6C06 - chains D and E of the 7 polymer chains in the assembly; structure by electron microscopy, 5.15 A resolution (low resolution: residue-level contacts below are approximate; hydrogen-bond / salt-bridge calls are withheld).

[Chain D]
Molecule: DNA-directed RNA polymerase subunit beta'
Source organism: Mycobacterium tuberculosis
Notes: EC 2.7.7.6
UniProtKB: A0A045J9E2 (A0A045J9E2_MYCTX); residue numbers follow UniProt; this construct covers 1-1316
Sequence (1324 residues; row label = number of the first residue in the row):
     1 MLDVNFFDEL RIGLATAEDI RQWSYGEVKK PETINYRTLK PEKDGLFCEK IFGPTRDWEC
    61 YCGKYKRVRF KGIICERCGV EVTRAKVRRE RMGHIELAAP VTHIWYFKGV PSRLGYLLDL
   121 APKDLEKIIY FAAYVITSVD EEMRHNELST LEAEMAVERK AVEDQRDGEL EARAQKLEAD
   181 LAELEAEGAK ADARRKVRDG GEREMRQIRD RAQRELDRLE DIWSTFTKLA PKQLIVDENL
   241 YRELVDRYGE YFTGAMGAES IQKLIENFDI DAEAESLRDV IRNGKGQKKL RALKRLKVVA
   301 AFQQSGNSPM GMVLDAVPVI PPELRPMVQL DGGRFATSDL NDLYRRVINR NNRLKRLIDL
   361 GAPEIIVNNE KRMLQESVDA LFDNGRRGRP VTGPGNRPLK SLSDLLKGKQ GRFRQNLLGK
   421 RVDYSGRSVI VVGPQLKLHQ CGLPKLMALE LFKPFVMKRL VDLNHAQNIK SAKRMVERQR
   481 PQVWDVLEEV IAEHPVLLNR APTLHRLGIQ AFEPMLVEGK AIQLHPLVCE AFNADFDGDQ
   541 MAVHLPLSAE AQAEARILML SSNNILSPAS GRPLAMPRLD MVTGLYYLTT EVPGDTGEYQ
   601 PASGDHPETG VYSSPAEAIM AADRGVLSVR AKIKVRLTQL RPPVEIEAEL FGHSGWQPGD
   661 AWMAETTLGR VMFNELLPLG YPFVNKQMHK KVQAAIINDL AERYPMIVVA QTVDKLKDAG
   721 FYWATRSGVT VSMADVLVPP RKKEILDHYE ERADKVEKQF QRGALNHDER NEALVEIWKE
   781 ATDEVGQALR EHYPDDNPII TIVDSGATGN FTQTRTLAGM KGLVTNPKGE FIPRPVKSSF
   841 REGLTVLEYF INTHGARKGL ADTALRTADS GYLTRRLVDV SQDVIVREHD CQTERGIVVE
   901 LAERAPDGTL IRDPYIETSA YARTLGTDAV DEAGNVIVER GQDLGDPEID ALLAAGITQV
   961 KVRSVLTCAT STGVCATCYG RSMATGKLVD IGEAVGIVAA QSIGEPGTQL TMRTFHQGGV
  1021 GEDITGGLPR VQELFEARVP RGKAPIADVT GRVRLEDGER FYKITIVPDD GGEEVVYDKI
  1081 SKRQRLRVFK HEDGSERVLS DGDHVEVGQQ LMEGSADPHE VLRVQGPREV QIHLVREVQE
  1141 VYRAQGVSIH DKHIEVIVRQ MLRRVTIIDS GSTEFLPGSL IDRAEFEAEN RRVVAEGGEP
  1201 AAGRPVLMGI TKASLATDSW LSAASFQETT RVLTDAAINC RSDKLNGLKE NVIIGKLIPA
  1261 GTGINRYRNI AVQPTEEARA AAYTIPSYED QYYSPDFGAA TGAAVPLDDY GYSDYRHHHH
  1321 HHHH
Unresolved in the structure: 1-3, 1013-1023, 1091-1095, 1283-1324
Construct notes: expression tag (1317-1324)
Metal / ion sites: Zn2+ site 1: Cys60, Tyr61, Cys62, Cys78; Mg2+: Asp535, Asp537, Asp539; Zn2+ site 2: Cys968, Cys975, Cys978
Small-molecule neighbours: Fidaxomicin (FI8): Arg84, Lys86, Arg89, Gln410, Arg412

[Chain E]
Molecule: DNA-directed RNA polymerase subunit omega
Source organism: Mycobacterium tuberculosis
Notes: EC 2.7.7.6
UniProtKB: A0A0T9N9K3 (A0A0T9N9K3_MYCTX); residues 2-110 here correspond to UniProt positions 41-149 (UniProt number = residue number + 39)
Sequence (110 residues; numbered 1 to 110; the number before each row is that of its first residue):
     1 GSISQSDASL AAVPAVDQFD PSSGASGGYD TPLGITNPPI DELLDRVSSK YALVIYAAKR
    61 ARQINDYYNQ LGEGILEYVG PLVEPGLQEK PLSIALREIH ADLLEHTEGE
Unresolved in the structure: 1-26, 110
Construct notes: expression tag (1)

[Interface between chain D and chain E]
Contacting residue pairs (60):
  Glu489(D) with Gln88(E)
  Ala492(D) with Lys90(E)
  Glu493(D) with Leu33(E); Gly34(E); Ile35(E); Lys90(E)
  His494(D) with Lys90(E)
  Glu550(D) with Arg62(E)
  Ala553(D) with Val54(E)
  Arg556(D) with Gly34(E); Ile35(E); Asn37(E); Leu92(E); Leu96(E)
  Ile557(D) with Val54(E)
  Asn563(D) with Ile40(E)
  Pro705(D) with Asp41(E)
  Met706(D) with Asp41(E)
  Ile707(D) with Tyr29(E); Asp41(E)
  Val708(D) with Tyr29(E)
  Gln711(D) with Asp30(E)
  Asp990(D) with Tyr51(E)
  Ile991(D) with Glu108(E)
  Glu993(D) with Tyr51(E)
  Gly1261(D) with Tyr51(E)
  Asn1265(D) with Gly109(E)
  Arg1266(D) with Glu108(E); Gly109(E)
  Tyr1267(D) with Ser49(E); Tyr51(E); Glu108(E); Gly109(E)
  Asn1269(D) with Lys59(E); Glu108(E); Gly109(E)
  Ile1270(D) with Ala52(E); Ile55(E); Tyr56(E); Lys59(E); His106(E); Thr107(E); Glu108(E); Gly109(E)
  Ala1271(D) with His106(E); Thr107(E); Glu108(E)
  Val1272(D) with Tyr56(E); Leu104(E); Glu105(E); His106(E)
  Gln1273(D) with Leu104(E); Glu105(E)
  Pro1274(D) with Leu103(E); Leu104(E); Glu105(E)
  Thr1275(D) with Leu103(E); Leu104(E); Glu105(E)
  Arg1279(D) with Glu105(E)
Interface residues without a listed pair, chain D (35 interface residues in all): His439, Val490, Glu513, Lys715, Gly992, Glu1276
Interface residues without a listed pair, chain E (31 interface residues in all): Thr36, Lys50, Leu82, Asp102

[Summary]
The interface between chain D and chain E involves 35 residues on one side and 31 on the other. Chain D binds
Fidaxomicin. Cys60(D), Tyr61(D), Cys62(D) and Cys78(D) coordinate Zn2+ site 1. Asp535(D), Asp537(D) and
Asp539(D) coordinate Mg2+.
Here chain D is DNA-directed RNA polymerase subunit beta' and chain E is DNA-directed RNA polymerase subunit
omega, both from Mycobacterium tuberculosis. Entry 6C06 (Mycobacterium tuberculosis RNAP
Holo/RbpA/Fidaxomicin) was determined by electron microscopy, deposited together with 6BZO, 6C04 and 6C05.
